PDB entry 2X4R | X-ray diffraction, 2.30 A resolution | chains D and E of the 3 polymer chains in the assembly

== Chain D ==
Molecule: HLA class I histocompatibility antigen, a-2.1
Source organism: Homo sapiens
UniProtKB: P01892 (1A02_HUMAN); residues 1-275 here correspond to UniProt positions 25-299 (UniProt number = residue number + 24)
Sequence (275 residues; row label = number of the first residue in the row):
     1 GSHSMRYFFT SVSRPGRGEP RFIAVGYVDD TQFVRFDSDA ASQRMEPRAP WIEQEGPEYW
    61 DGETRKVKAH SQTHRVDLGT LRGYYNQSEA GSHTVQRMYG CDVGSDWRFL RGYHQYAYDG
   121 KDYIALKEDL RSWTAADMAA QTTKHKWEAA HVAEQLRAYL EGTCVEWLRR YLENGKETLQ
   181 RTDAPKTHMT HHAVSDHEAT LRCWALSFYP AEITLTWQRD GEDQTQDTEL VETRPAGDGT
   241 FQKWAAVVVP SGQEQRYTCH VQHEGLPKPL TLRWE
Disulfides: C101-C164, C203-C259

== Chain E ==
Molecule: Beta-2-microglobulin
Source organism: Homo sapiens
UniProtKB: P61769 (B2MG_HUMAN); residues 1-99 here correspond to UniProt positions 21-119 (UniProt number = residue number + 20)
Sequence (100 residues; each row starts with the number of its first residue; numbering starts at 0):
     0 MIQRTPKIQV YSRHPAENGK SNFLNCYVSG FHPSDIEVDL LKNGERIEKV EHSDLSFSKD
    60 WSFYLLYYTE FTPTEKDEYA CRVNHVTLSQ PKIVKWDRDM
Disulfides: C25-C80
Curated features (UniProtKB/Swiss-Prot):
  - modified residue: Q2 (Pyrrolidone carboxylic acid)
  - glycosylation: I1 (N-linked (Glc) (glycation) isoleucine), K19 (N-linked (Glc) (glycation) lysine), K41 (N-linked (Glc) (glycation) lysine), K48 (N-linked (Glc) (glycation) lysine), K58 (N-linked (Glc) (glycation) lysine), K91 (N-linked (Glc) (glycation) lysine), K94 (N-linked (Glc) (glycation) lysine)

== Interface between chain D and chain E ==
Contacting residue pairs (55; chain D residue first):
  F8(D) - F56(E)
  F9(D) - F56(E)
  T10(D) - L54(E)
  T10(D) - F56(E)
  T10(D) - F62(E)
  V12(D) - S33(E)
  I23(D) - L54(E)
  V25(D) - D53(E)
  V25(D) - L54(E)
  V25(D) - S55(E)
  Y27(D) - S55(E)
  Y27(D) - Y63(E)  hydrogen bond
  Q32(D) - D53(E)  hydrogen bond
  R35(D) - D53(E)  salt bridge
  R48(D) - D53(E)  salt bridge
  H93(D) - M0(E)
  T94(D) - F62(E)
  Q96(D) - H31(E)  hydrogen bond
  Q96(D) - F56(E)
  Q96(D) - W60(E)  hydrogen bond (side chain-backbone)
  Q96(D) - F62(E)
  R97(D) - F56(E)
  Q115(D) - W60(E)
  Y116(D) - W60(E)
  A117(D) - W60(E)
  D119(D) - M0(E)
  D119(D) - I1(E)
  D119(D) - H31(E)
  G120(D) - I1(E)
  G120(D) - H31(E)  hydrogen bond (backbone-side chain)
  K121(D) - I1(E)
  D122(D) - W60(E)  hydrogen bond
  T190(D) - M99(E)  hydrogen bond (side chain-backbone)
  H192(D) - D98(E)  salt bridge
  H192(D) - M99(E)  hydrogen bond (side chain-backbone)
  R202(D) - M99(E)  hydrogen bond (side chain-backbone)
  W204(D) - M99(E)  hydrogen bond (side chain-backbone)
  V231(D) - Q8(E)
  E232(D) - K6(E)
  E232(D) - Q8(E)
  E232(D) - S28(E)  hydrogen bond
  R234(D) - Q8(E)  hydrogen bond
  R234(D) - Y10(E)
  R234(D) - Y26(E)
  P235(D) - Y10(E)  hydrogen bond (backbone-side chain)
  P235(D) - N24(E)
  P235(D) - Y26(E)
  A236(D) - R12(E)  hydrogen bond (backbone-side chain)
  A236(D) - N24(E)  hydrogen bond (backbone-side chain)
  G237(D) - R12(E)  hydrogen bond (backbone-side chain)
  G237(D) - L65(E)
  Q242(D) - Y10(E)
  Q242(D) - S11(E)  hydrogen bond (side chain-backbone)
  Q242(D) - R12(E)  hydrogen bond (side chain-backbone)
  W244(D) - M99(E)  hydrophobic
Also at the interface, not in a pair above, chain D (37 interface residues in all): M98, L206, T233, D238
Also at the interface, not in a pair above, chain E (27 interface residues in all): P14, P32, D34, H51, D59

== Overview ==
37 residues of chain D and 27 residues of chain E are in contact; the contacts include 18 hydrogen bonds and 3
salt bridges. Polar pairs include R35(D)-D53(E), R48(D)-D53(E) and H192(D)-D98(E).
Here chain D is HLA class I histocompatibility antigen, a-2.1 and chain E is Beta-2-microglobulin, both from
Homo sapiens. Entry 2X4R (Crystal structure of MHC CLass I HLA-A2.1 bound to Cytomegalovirus (CMV) pp65
epitope) was determined by X-ray diffraction (same publication as 2X70, 2X4N, 2X4O, 2X4S and 2X4U).
